Entry 7EJE (electron microscopy, 3.98 A resolution); this record covers chains B and D of the 5 polymer chains in the assembly.

# Chain B
Molecule: DNA repair protein RAD51 homolog 1
Organism: Homo sapiens
Reference sequence: Q06609 (RAD51_HUMAN); residue numbers follow UniProt; this construct covers 1-339
Sequence (339 residues; row label = number of the first residue in the row):
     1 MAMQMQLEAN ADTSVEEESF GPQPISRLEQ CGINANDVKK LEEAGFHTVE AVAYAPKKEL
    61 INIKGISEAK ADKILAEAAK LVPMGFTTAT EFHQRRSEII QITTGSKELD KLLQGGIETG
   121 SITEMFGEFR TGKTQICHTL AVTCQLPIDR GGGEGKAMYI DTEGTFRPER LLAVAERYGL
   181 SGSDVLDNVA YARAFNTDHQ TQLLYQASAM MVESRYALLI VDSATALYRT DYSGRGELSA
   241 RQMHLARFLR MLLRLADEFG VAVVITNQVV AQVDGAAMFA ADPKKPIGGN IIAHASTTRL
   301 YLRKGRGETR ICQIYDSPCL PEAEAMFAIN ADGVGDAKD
Unresolved in the structure: 1-21, 278-281, 337-339
Sequence notes: engineered mutation Gln313 (Lys in Q06609)
Bound ions: Mg2+: Asp222 (together with AMP-PNP)
Small-molecule neighbours:
  - AMP-PNP, molecule 1: Arg130, Thr131, Gly132, Lys133, Thr134, Gln135, Glu163, Thr165, Arg170, Asp222, Gln268, Glu308, Arg310, Ile329, Asn330
  - AMP-PNP, molecule 2: Ala293, His294, Ser296, Asp316, Ser317, Pro318, Cys319, Leu320, Pro321, Glu322
What the authors report for this chain:
  - self-association interface (contacts with another copy of this molecule); pairs are residue here / residue on that copy: Asp274-Arg235 (salt bridge) (from molecular simulation)

# Chain D
Molecule: 9-nt DNA strand
Sequence (9 nucleotides; each row starts with the number of its first residue):
     1 TTTTTTTTT

# Interface between chain B and chain D
Contacting residue pairs - 20 pairs, chain B then chain D:
  Arg229(B) - DT9(D)  salt bridge to the phosphate
  Leu238(B) - DT6(D)  base contact
  Ser239(B) - DT5(D)  base contact
  Ser239(B) - DT6(D)  base contact
  Arg241(B) - DT7(D)  salt bridge to the phosphate
  Arg241(B) - DT8(D)  salt bridge to the phosphate
  Gln242(B) - DT6(D)  phosphate contact
  Gln242(B) - DT7(D)  hydrogen bond to the phosphate
  Val270(B) - DT9(D)  phosphate contact
  Ala271(B) - DT9(D)  base contact
  Gln272(B) - DT9(D)  base contact
  Val273(B) - DT9(D)  base contact
  Ile287(B) - DT8(D)  phosphate contact
  Gly288(B) - DT7(D)  phosphate contact
  Gly288(B) - DT8(D)  hydrogen bond to the phosphate
  Gly289(B) - DT7(D)  phosphate contact
  Gly289(B) - DT8(D)  hydrogen bond to the phosphate
  Asn290(B) - DT7(D)  phosphate contact
  Ile291(B) - DT6(D)  phosphate contact
  Ile291(B) - DT7(D)  phosphate contact
Interface residues without a listed pair, chain B (15 interface residues in all): Pro286

# Overview
The interface between chain B and chain D involves 15 residues on one side and 5 on the other, with 3 hydrogen
bonds and 3 salt bridges. Polar pairs include Gln242(B)-DT7(D), Gly288(B)-DT8(D) and Gly289(B)-DT8(D). Bound
to chain B: AMP-PNP. From the paper: a self-association interface involving Asp274(B).
Chain B is DNA repair protein RAD51 homolog 1 (Homo sapiens) and chain D is a 9-nt DNA strand; the structure,
human RAD51 post-synaptic complex, was determined by electron microscopy together with 7EJ6, 7EJ7 and 7EJC
from the same study.
